PDB entry 7XMN | X-ray diffraction, 2.30 A resolution | chains A and B

[Chain A]
Name: Maltodextrin-binding protein
Source organism: Escherichia coli
UniProtKB: A0A376KDN7 (A0A376KDN7_ECOLX); residues 9-374 here correspond to UniProt positions 27-392 (UniProt number = residue number + 18)
Amino-acid sequence (370 residues; each row starts with the number of its first residue):
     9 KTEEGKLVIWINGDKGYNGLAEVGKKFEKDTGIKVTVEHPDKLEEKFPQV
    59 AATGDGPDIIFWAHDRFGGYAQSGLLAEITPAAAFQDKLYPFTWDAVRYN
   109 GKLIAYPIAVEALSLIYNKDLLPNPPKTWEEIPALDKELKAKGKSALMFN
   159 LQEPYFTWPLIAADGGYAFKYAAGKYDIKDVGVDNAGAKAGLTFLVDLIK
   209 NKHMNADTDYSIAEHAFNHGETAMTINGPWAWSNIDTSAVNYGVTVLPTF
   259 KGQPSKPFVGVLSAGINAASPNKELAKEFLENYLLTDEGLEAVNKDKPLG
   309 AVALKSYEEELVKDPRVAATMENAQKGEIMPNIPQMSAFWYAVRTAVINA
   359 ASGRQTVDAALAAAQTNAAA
Not modelled in the structure: 9-11
Construct notes: conflict Thr10 (Ile28 in A0A376KDN7), Ala90 (Asp108 in A0A376KDN7), Ala91 (Lys109 in A0A376KDN7), Ala180 (Glu198 in A0A376KDN7), Ala181 (Asn199 in A0A376KDN7), His223 (Ala241 in A0A376KDN7), His227 (Lys245 in A0A376KDN7), Ala247 (Lys265 in A0A376KDN7), Val320 (Ala338 in A0A376KDN7), Val325 (Ile343 in A0A376KDN7), Ala370 (Lys388 in A0A376KDN7), Ala371 (Asp389 in A0A376KDN7); expression tag (375-378)

[Chain B]
Name: ORF8 protein
Source organism: Severe acute respiratory syndrome coronavirus 2
UniProtKB: P0DTC8 (NS8_SARS2); numbering as in UniProt (aligned over 16-121)
Amino-acid sequence (106 residues; row label = number of the first residue in the row):
    16 FHQECSLQSCTQHQPYVVDDPCPIHFYSKWYIRVGARKSAPLIELCVDEA
    66 GSKSPIQYIDIGNYTVSCLPFTINCQEPKLGSLVVRCSFYEDFLEYHDVR
   116 VVLDFI
Not modelled in the structure: 65-68
Disulfide bonds: Cys20 forms a disulfide with the same residue of a neighbouring copy of this chain
Disulfide bonds: Cys25-Cys90, Cys37-Cys102, Cys61-Cys83
Covalently attached groups: N-acetylglucosamine (NAG) linked to Asn78
Ligand contacts: nor-N-omega-hydroxy-L-arginine (NNH): Tyr46, Arg101, Ser103, Phe108, Leu109, Tyr111
Curated features (UniProtKB/Swiss-Prot):
  - glycosylation: Asn78 (N-linked (GlcNAc...) (complex) asparagine)
  - natural variant: His28 to Ile121 (deletion: In strain: B.1.1.7), Pro38 (P38S: In strain: Mu/B.1.621), Glu92 (E92K: In strain: Gamma/P.1), Asp119 (D119I: In strain: Delta/B.1.617.2), Phe120 to Ile121 (deletion: In strain: Delta/B.1.617.2)
  - mutagenesis: Cys20 (C20A: Complete loss of dimerization), Ser24 (S24L: Partial loss of hIL-17RC binding), Tyr42 (Y42H: Complete loss of hIL-17RA binding), Val62 (V62L: Partial loss of hIL-17RC binding), Ile71 (I71D: Complete loss of hIL-17RC binding), Ile76 (I76D: Complete loss of hIL-17RC binding), Asn78 (N78D: Complete loss of N-glycosylation and of secretion; N78Q: Complete loss of glycosylation when secreted by conventional route. Increases cytokine storm effects), Leu84 (L84S: Complete loss of IL17RA binding), Glu106 (E106P: Complete loss of hIL-17RA binding)
Reported in the primary citation:
  - self-association interface (contacts with another copy of this molecule); pairs are residue here / residue on that copy: Cys20-Cys20 (disulfide)
  - post-translational modification sites: Asn78
  - binding site for nor-N-omega-hydroxy-L-arginine: Tyr46, Arg101, Phe108, Tyr111
  - conformationally variable residues (loop rearrangement): Ala51 to Ala55, Val62 to Asp75, Phe104 to Glu110

[How chain A and chain B interact]
Residue-residue contacts (20; chain A residue first):
  Pro56(A) with Phe108(B); Leu109(B), hydrophobic
  Gly77(A) with Leu109(B)
  Tyr78(A) with Leu109(B), hydrophobic
  Gln80(A) with Leu109(B)
  Ser81(A) with Leu109(B)
  Lys187(A) with Phe16(B)
  Pro342(A) with Glu110(B)
  Gln343(A) with Glu110(B)
  Ser345(A) with Phe104(B); Asp107(B), hydrogen bond; Glu110(B)
  Ala346(A) with Phe104(B), hydrophobic; Glu110(B), hydrogen bond (backbone-side chain)
  Tyr349(A) with His40(B), hydrogen bond; Phe104(B), hydrophobic; Glu106(B)
  Ala377(A) with Phe16(B), hydrogen bond (backbone-backbone)
  Ala378(A) with Phe16(B), hydrogen bond (backbone-backbone); His17(B)
Also at the interface, not in a pair above, chain A (16 interface residues in all): Gln57, Ala60, Leu83
Also at the interface, not in a pair above, chain B (10 interface residues in all): Tyr111

[Summary]
Chain A and chain B form an interface of 16 and 10 residues respectively; the contacts include 5 hydrogen
bonds. Among the polar pairs are Ser345(A)-Asp107(B), Ala346(A)-Glu110(B) and Tyr349(A)-His40(B). Ligands of
chain B: nor-N-omega-hydroxy-L-arginine. The paper reports a binding site for nor-N-omega-hydroxy-L-arginine
at Tyr46(B), Arg101(B) and Phe108(B) among others; a modification site at Asn78(B).
Here chain A is Maltodextrin-binding protein (Escherichia coli) and chain B is ORF8 protein (Severe acute
respiratory syndrome coronavirus 2). Entry 7XMN (Structure of SARS-CoV-2 ORF8) was determined by X-ray
diffraction.
